3AIY - chains F and H of the 12 polymer chains in the assembly; structure by solution NMR.

Chain F (and H):
Molecule: Protein (insulin)
Notes: fragment: beta chain; chain H of this document is another copy of the same molecule, construct and numbering; everything in this record applies to it too
UniProtKB: P01308 (INS_HUMAN); residues 1-30 here correspond to UniProt positions 25-54 (UniProt number = residue number + 24)
Chain sequence (30 residues; numbered 1 to 30; the number before each row is that of its first residue):
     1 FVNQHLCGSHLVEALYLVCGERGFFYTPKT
Residues lining bound ligands: phenol (IPH): H10, L11, A14

Chain F / chain H interface:
Residue-residue contacts (36):
  Q4(F) - Y16(H)
  H5(F) - Y16(H)
  H5(F) - L17(H)
  H5(F) - G20(H)
  L6(F) - Y16(H)
  G8(F) - Y16(H)
  S9(F) - E13(H)
  S9(F) - Y16(H)
  H10(F) - E13(H)
  V12(F) - V12(H)
  E13(F) - S9(H)
  E13(F) - H10(H)
  Y16(F) - Q4(H)
  Y16(F) - H5(H)
  Y16(F) - L6(H)
  Y16(F) - G8(H)
  Y16(F) - S9(H)
  L17(F) - H5(H)
  G20(F) - H5(H)
  E21(F) - P28(H)
  E21(F) - K29(H)
  R22(F) - P28(H)
  G23(F) - Y26(H)
  G23(F) - T27(H)
  G23(F) - P28(H)
  F24(F) - F25(H)
  F24(F) - Y26(H)
  F25(F) - F24(H)
  Y26(F) - G23(H)
  Y26(F) - F24(H)
  T27(F) - G23(H)
  P28(F) - Y16(H)
  P28(F) - E21(H)
  P28(F) - R22(H)
  P28(F) - G23(H)
  K29(F) - E21(H)
Other interface residues (no listed pair), chain F (21 interface residues in all): C7
Other interface residues (no listed pair), chain H (21 interface residues in all): C7

In short:
Chain F and chain H each contribute 21 residues to their interface. Ligands of chain F: phenol.
Both chains are Protein (insulin). Entry 3AIY (R6 human insulin hexamer (SYMMETRIC), NMR, refined average
structure) was determined by solution NMR, deposited together with 2AIY, 4AIY and 5AIY.
